Entry 8BBO (X-ray diffraction, 2.75 A resolution); this record covers chains R and L of the 3 polymer chains in the assembly.

== Chain R ==
Name: Spike glycoprotein
Organism: Severe acute respiratory syndrome coronavirus 2
Reference sequence: A0A8B6RM54 (A0A8B6RM54_SARS2); residues 333-528 here correspond to UniProt positions 321-516 (UniProt number = residue number - 12)
Sequence (202 residues; each row starts with the number of its first residue):
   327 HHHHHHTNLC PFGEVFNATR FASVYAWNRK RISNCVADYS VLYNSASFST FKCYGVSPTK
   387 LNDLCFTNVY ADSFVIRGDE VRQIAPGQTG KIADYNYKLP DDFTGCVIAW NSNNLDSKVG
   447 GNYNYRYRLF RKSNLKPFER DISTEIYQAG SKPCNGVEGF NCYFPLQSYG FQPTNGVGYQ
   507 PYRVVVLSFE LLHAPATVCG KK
Disordered / not traced: 327-334, 516-528
Differences from the reference sequence: expression tag (327-332); conflict Lys478 (Thr466 in A0A8B6RM54), Lys527 (Pro515 in A0A8B6RM54)
Disulfides: Cys336-Cys361, Cys379-Cys432, Cys480-Cys488
Glycans and other covalent adducts: N-acetylglucosamine (NAG) linked to Asn343

== Chain L ==
Name: Immunoglobulin kappa light chain
Organism: Homo sapiens
Reference sequence: P0DOX7 (IGK_HUMAN); aligned to UniProt positions 2-213 over residues 2-213 (the alignment contains insertions or deletions, so no single offset holds)
Sequence (213 residues; each row starts with the number of its first residue):
     1 AIQMTQSPST LSASVGDRVT ITCRASQDIN SWLAWYQQKP GKAPKLLIYD ASSLHSGVPT
    61 RFSGSGSGTE FTLTISSLQP DDFASYYCQQ YKSYRTFGRG TKVEIKRTVA APSVFIFPPS
   121 DEQLKSGTAS VVCLLNNFYP REAKVQWKVD NALQSGNSQE SVTEQDSKDS TYSLSSTLTL
   181 SKADYEKHKV YACEVTHQGL SSPVTKSFNR GEC
Disordered / not traced: 212-213
Differences from the reference sequence: expression tag (1); conflict Asp28 (Ser in P0DOX7), Ser31 (Thr in P0DOX7), Ile48 (Met in P0DOX7), Asp50 (Lys in P0DOX7), His55 (Glu in P0DOX7), Thr60 (Ser in P0DOX7), Ser63 (Ile in P0DOX7), Ser85 (Thr in P0DOX7), Lys92 (Asn in P0DOX7), Tyr94 (Ser95 in P0DOX7), Arg95 (Lys96 in P0DOX7), Thr96 (Met97 in P0DOX7), Arg99 (Gln100 in P0DOX7), Ile105 (Val106 in P0DOX7), Arg107 (Gly108 in P0DOX7)
Disulfides: Cys23-Cys88, Cys133-Cys193

== Interface between chain R and chain L ==
Residue-residue contacts (14; chain R residue first):
  Thr345(R) with Ser31(L); Trp32(L)
  Arg346(R) with Trp32(L); Asp50(L), salt bridge; Tyr91(L)
  Asn440(R) with Asn30(L); Lys92(L), hydrogen bond (backbone-side chain)
  Leu441(R) with Asn30(L); Trp32(L), hydrogen bond (backbone-side chain)
  Ser443(R) with Lys92(L)
  Lys444(R) with Tyr91(L), hydrogen bond (side chain-backbone); Lys92(L)
  Val445(R) with Ser93(L)
  Gly446(R) with Tyr94(L)
Interface residues without a listed pair, chain R (10 interface residues in all): Asp442, Arg509
Interface residues without a listed pair, chain L (9 interface residues in all): Tyr49
Interface features reported in the paper:
  - epitope / paratope residues, chain R: Arg346(R)

== Summary ==
The interface between chain R and chain L involves 10 residues on one side and 9 on the other, with 3 hydrogen
bonds and 1 salt bridge. Polar contacts include Arg346(R)-Asp50(L), Asn440(R)-Lys92(L) and Leu441(R)-Trp32(L).
Covalently linked N-acetylglucosamine: at Asn343(R). The paper reports the epitope/paratope residue Arg346(R).
Here chain R is Spike glycoprotein (Severe acute respiratory syndrome coronavirus 2) and chain L is
Immunoglobulin kappa light chain (Homo sapiens). Entry 8BBO (SARS-CoV-2 Delta-RBD complexed with BA.2-36 Fab)
was determined by X-ray diffraction (same publication as 8C3V).
